9RS6 - chains A and B; structure by electron microscopy, 3.00 A resolution.

== Chain A ==
Molecule: Vacuolar fusion protein MON1
Source organism: Thermochaetoides thermophila
UniProt: G0SGS3 (G0SGS3_CHATD); residue numbers follow UniProt; this construct covers 1-665
Amino-acid sequence (670 residues; each row starts with the number of its first residue; numbers below 1 keep their minus sign (Gly-4 is residue -4)):
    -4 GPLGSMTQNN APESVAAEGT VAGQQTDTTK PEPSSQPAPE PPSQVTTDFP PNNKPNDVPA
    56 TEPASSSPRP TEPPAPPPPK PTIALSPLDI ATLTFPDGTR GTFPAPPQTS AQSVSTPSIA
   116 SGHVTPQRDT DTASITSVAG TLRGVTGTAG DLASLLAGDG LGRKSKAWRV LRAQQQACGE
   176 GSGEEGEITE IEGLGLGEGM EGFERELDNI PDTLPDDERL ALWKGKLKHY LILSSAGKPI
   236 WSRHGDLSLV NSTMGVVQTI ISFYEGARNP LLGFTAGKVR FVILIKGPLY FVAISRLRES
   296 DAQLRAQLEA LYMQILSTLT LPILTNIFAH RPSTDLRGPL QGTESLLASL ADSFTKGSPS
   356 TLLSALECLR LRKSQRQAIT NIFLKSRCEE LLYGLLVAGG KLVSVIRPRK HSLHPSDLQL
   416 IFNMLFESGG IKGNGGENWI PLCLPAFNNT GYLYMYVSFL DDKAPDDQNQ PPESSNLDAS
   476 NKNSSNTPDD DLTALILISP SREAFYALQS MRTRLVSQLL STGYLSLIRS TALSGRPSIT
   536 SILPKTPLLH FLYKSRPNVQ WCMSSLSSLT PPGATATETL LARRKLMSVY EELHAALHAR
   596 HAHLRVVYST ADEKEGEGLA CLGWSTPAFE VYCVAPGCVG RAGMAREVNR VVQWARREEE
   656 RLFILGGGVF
Disordered / not traced: -4 to 188, 324-332, 458-485, 610-611, 665
Differences from the reference sequence: expression tag (-4 to 0)

== Chain B ==
Molecule: CCZ1/INTU/HSP4 first Longin domain-containing protein
Source organism: Thermochaetoides thermophila
UniProt: G0SD94 (G0SD94_CHATD); numbering as in UniProt; present here: 1-359, 461-796
Amino-acid sequence (697 residues; numbered 0 to 796; 100 numbers in that range are skipped by the numbering (no residue carries them; nothing is unmodelled there); the number before each row is that of its first residue; numbering starts at 0):
     0 SMTTPVSPSP SGIIPAQLGF LAIYNPALGT TDETLEDQIV YYATASTLSQ ARRRHRRPRR
    60 RDRQRAQSVV KDSRPNAAGA TGDSEAVAED KDPVSKEERH ERLRQIGLAQ GMVEFAKSFS
   120 DGEPVDTIDT EKARVILVEV EEGWWILASI DLTRLPLPQI KTPTSSSAPP PAPNLNPLPP
   180 EPAYEYSSRE VKPPSLLRAD LLRAYDLFLL HHGSSLSSLL ASQGRAQLVA SLTRFWDHFL
   240 ATWNVLLHGN PACDVFGGIK LAASGELGIG VGEEERGSGE REVLEGLVER VEGLVDVVVG
   300 RYGGPPSEKG PEEEQWLGLG GEVGEEDGAV FLGVGALDRK SLRGVVQWME EVYVWGENAF
   460 GKPRRDLSTG HFLLGLSECS EEELTSSQAN PKAIFVELKP SYQHPSRKIP PEDPQPLGKV
   520 GPELPRDHTA RLRPVIYVSQ PFIYILLFSE ITPSPSTWPT LAESLHAQLS PLQKPLLHST
   580 SYRPERPVVE TTSSSGTTTQ HQIFDLVYDT ETLTLQSTIP NIPDPFPYSA TTPTGHSTGQ
   640 QHHQQSIWTR VEALQTHAQI LAILSSGRAI PTDPSSFTHL PWEEGERTCK TARGWWIVWT
   700 RVVEHSPPDA VSLHHARDDD DNDDDASCSV LGHLRSVSSS HAAGSTSSSS GSGFGLGAIP
   760 GLGGLGGWAA DGATRLAQGI GIDTRRYVEG LLTSLGR
Disordered / not traced: 0-10, 55-93, 156-180, 477-489, 502-526, 584-597, 625-643, 671-682, 702-730, 741-796
Differences from the reference sequence: expression tag (0)

== How chain A and chain B interact ==
Pairs across the interface (82; chain A residue first):
  Trp218(A) - Phe118(B)  hydrophobic
  Lys219(A) - Ser117(B)  hydrogen bond
  His224(A) - Phe118(B)
  Thr248(A) - Phe114(B)
  Thr248(A) - Phe118(B)
  Val251(A) - Phe114(B)  hydrophobic
  Ile255(A) - Leu107(B)  hydrophobic
  Ile255(A) - Met111(B)  hydrophobic
  Phe258(A) - Arg103(B)
  Phe258(A) - Gln104(B)
  Phe258(A) - Leu107(B)  hydrophobic
  Tyr259(A) - Leu107(B)
  Tyr259(A) - Met111(B)
  Tyr259(A) - Ile127(B)
  Arg263(A) - Lys131(B)
  Asn264(A) - Thr129(B)  hydrogen bond
  Asn264(A) - Glu130(B)  hydrogen bond (side chain-backbone)
  Asn264(A) - Lys131(B)  hydrogen bond (side chain-backbone)
  Asn264(A) - Ala132(B)
  Pro265(A) - Thr129(B)
  Pro265(A) - Glu130(B)  hydrogen bond (backbone-backbone)
  Leu266(A) - Ile127(B)  hydrophobic
  Leu266(A) - Asp128(B)
  Leu266(A) - Thr129(B)
  Leu267(A) - Asp128(B)  hydrogen bond (backbone-backbone)
  Leu267(A) - Thr129(B)
  Leu267(A) - Glu130(B)
  Gly268(A) - Ile127(B)
  Gly268(A) - Asp128(B)  hydrogen bond (backbone-backbone)
  Phe269(A) - Val124(B)  hydrophobic
  Phe269(A) - Thr126(B)
  Phe269(A) - Ile127(B)  hydrophobic
  Thr270(A) - Val124(B)
  Thr270(A) - Asp125(B)  hydrogen bond (backbone-backbone)
  Thr270(A) - Thr126(B)  hydrogen bond (backbone-backbone)
  Ala271(A) - Ala115(B)  hydrophobic
  Ala271(A) - Ser119(B)
  Ala271(A) - Glu122(B)
  Ala271(A) - Pro123(B)
  Ala271(A) - Val124(B)  hydrophobic
  Ala271(A) - Asp125(B)
  Gly272(A) - Glu122(B)
  Gly272(A) - Asp125(B)  hydrogen bond (backbone-side chain)
  Lys273(A) - Ser119(B)  hydrogen bond (side chain-backbone)
  Val274(A) - Ser119(B)
  Phe276(A) - Phe114(B)  hydrophobic
  Phe276(A) - Phe118(B)  hydrophobic
  Ile289(A) - Phe118(B)  hydrophobic
  Arg291(A) - Phe118(B)
  Arg293(A) - Ser665(B)  hydrogen bond (side chain-backbone)
  Arg293(A) - Arg667(B)
  His596(A) - Ser187(B)  hydrogen bond (side chain-backbone)
  His596(A) - Arg188(B)  hydrogen bond
  His596(A) - Gln654(B)
  Ala597(A) - Gln654(B)
  Ala597(A) - Gln658(B)
  His598(A) - Gln654(B)  hydrogen bond
  His598(A) - Gln658(B)
  His598(A) - Thr690(B)
  His598(A) - Ala691(B)
  Leu599(A) - Gln658(B)
  Leu599(A) - Ile662(B)  hydrophobic
  Leu599(A) - Cys688(B)  hydrophobic
  Leu599(A) - Lys689(B)
  Arg600(A) - Lys689(B)  hydrogen bond (backbone-backbone)
  Arg600(A) - Thr690(B)
  Arg600(A) - Ala691(B)
  Val601(A) - Cys688(B)
  Val601(A) - Lys689(B)  hydrogen bond (backbone-backbone)
  Val602(A) - Thr687(B)
  Val602(A) - Cys688(B)  hydrophobic
  Tyr603(A) - Glu685(B)
  Tyr603(A) - Arg686(B)
  Tyr603(A) - Thr687(B)  hydrogen bond (backbone-backbone)
  Ser604(A) - Glu685(B)
  Ser604(A) - Arg686(B)
  Thr605(A) - Glu683(B)
  Thr605(A) - Gly684(B)  hydrogen bond (backbone-backbone)
  Thr605(A) - Glu685(B)
  Thr605(A) - Arg686(B)
  Asp607(A) - Glu683(B)
  Arg636(A) - Lys689(B)
Other interface residues (no listed pair), chain A (37 interface residues in all): Thr254
Other interface residues (no listed pair), chain B (42 interface residues in all): Glu100, Asp120, Ser186, Ala657, Arg692, Trp695

== Summary ==
37 residues of chain A face 42 of chain B across their interface; the contacts include 19 hydrogen bonds.
Among the polar pairs are Lys219(A)-Ser117(B), Asn264(A)-Thr129(B) and Asn264(A)-Glu130(B).
Chain A is Vacuolar fusion protein MON1 and chain B is CCZ1/INTU/HSP4 first Longin domain-containing protein,
both from Thermochaetoides thermophila; the structure, Structure of the Ypt7 GEF complex Mon1-Ccz1 from
Chaetomium Thermophilum, was determined by electron microscopy together with 9RS7, 9RS8 and 9RS9 from the same
study.
